PDB entry 3P3P | X-ray diffraction, 2.60 A resolution | chains A and B

[Chain A]
Name: Hypoxia-inducible factor 1-alpha inhibitor
Organism: Homo sapiens
Notes: EC 1.14.11.16
UniProtKB: Q9NWT6 (HIF1N_HUMAN); residues 1-349 here = UniProt positions 1-349
Amino-acid sequence (349 residues; each row starts with the number of its first residue):
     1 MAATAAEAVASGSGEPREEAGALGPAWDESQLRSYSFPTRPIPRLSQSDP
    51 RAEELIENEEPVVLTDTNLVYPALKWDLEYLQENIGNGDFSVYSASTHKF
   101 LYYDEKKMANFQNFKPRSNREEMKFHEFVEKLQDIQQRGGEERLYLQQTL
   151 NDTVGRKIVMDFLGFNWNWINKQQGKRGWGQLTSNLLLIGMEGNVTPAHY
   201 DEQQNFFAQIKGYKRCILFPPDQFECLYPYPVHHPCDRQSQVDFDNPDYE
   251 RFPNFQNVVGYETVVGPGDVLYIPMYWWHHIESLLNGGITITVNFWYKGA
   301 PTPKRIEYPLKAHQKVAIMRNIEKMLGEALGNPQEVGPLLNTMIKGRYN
Not modelled in the structure: 1-8
Bound ions: Fe2+: His199, Asp201, His279 (together with 2-oxoglutaric acid)
Ligand contacts: 2-oxoglutaric acid (AKG): Tyr145, Leu188, Thr196, His199, Asp201, Asn205, Phe207, Lys214, His279, Ile281, Asn294, Trp296
Curated features (UniProtKB/Swiss-Prot):
  - binding site (2-oxoglutarate): Tyr145, Thr196, Asn205, Lys214, Asn294
  - binding site (substrate): Asp152, Gln181 to Thr183, Asp201 to Gln203, Arg238, Gln239, Ala300, Asn321
  - binding site (Fe cation): His199, Asp201, His279
  - site: Leu340 (Important for dimer formation)
  - modified residue: Ala2 (N-acetylalanine)
  - mutagenesis: His199 (H199A: Prevents suppression of HIF CAD activity. Strongly stimulates 2-oxoglutarate turnover. No stimulation of 2-oxoglutarate turnover; when associated with R-340), Asp201 (D201A: Prevents suppression of HIF CAD activity; D201E: Loss of HIF1A Asn hydroxylation activity. Slightly stimulates 2-oxoglutarate turnover; D201G: No impact on HIF1A Asn hydroxylation activity ...), Gln239 (Q239H: No effect on Asp hydroxylation ability), Trp296 (W296R: Loss of HIF1A Asn hydroxylation activity and slight stimulation of 2-oxoglutarate turnover; when associated with G-201), Leu340 (L340R: Impairs dimer formation, leading to loss of HIF1A Asn hydroxylation activity. No stimulation of 2-oxoglutarate turnover; when associated with A-201), Ile344 (I344R: No effect on dimer formation and HIF1A Asn hydroxylation activity)

[Chain B]
Name: Notch 1 protein
UniProtKB: Q8K428 (Q8K428_MOUSE); residues 197-214 here correspond to UniProt positions 1999-2016 (UniProt number = residue number + 1802)
Amino-acid sequence (18 residues; each row starts with the number of its first residue):
   197 GMLEDLINSHADVNAVDD
Not modelled in the structure: 197-198, 212-214

[Chain A / chain B interface]
Residue-residue contacts (25):
  Tyr102(A) - Asn210(B)
  His199(A) - Asn210(B)
  Asp201(A) - Asp208(B)
  Asp201(A) - Val209(B)
  Asp201(A) - Asn210(B)  hydrogen bond (side chain-backbone)
  Glu202(A) - Ser205(B)
  Glu202(A) - His206(B)  hydrogen bond (side chain-backbone)
  Glu202(A) - Asp208(B)  hydrogen bond (backbone-backbone)
  Gln203(A) - Ala207(B)
  Gln203(A) - Val209(B)
  Arg238(A) - Asp208(B)
  Arg238(A) - Val209(B)  hydrogen bond (side chain-backbone)
  Arg238(A) - Asn210(B)  hydrogen bond
  Gln239(A) - Asn210(B)  hydrogen bond
  Tyr276(A) - Ser205(B)
  Trp296(A) - Val209(B)  hydrophobic
  Thr302(A) - Ile203(B)
  Tyr308(A) - Glu200(B)
  Gln314(A) - Ile203(B)
  Ala317(A) - Leu202(B)
  Ala317(A) - Ile203(B)
  Ile318(A) - Leu202(B)
  Ile318(A) - Ile203(B)  hydrophobic
  Asn321(A) - Leu202(B)  hydrogen bond (side chain-backbone)
  Asn321(A) - Asn204(B)  hydrogen bond (side chain-backbone)
Other interface residues (no listed pair), chain A (21 interface residues in all): Gln147, Leu186, Ile306, Ile322, Lys324, Met325
Other interface residues (no listed pair), chain B (11 interface residues in all): Ala211

[Summary]
21 residues of chain A face 11 of chain B across their interface; the contacts include 8 hydrogen bonds. Polar
pairs include Asp201(A)-Asn210(B), Glu202(A)-His206(B) and Arg238(A)-Val209(B). Bound to chain A:
2-oxoglutaric acid.
Chain A is Hypoxia-inducible factor 1-alpha inhibitor (Homo sapiens) and chain B is Notch 1 protein; the
structure, Factor inhibiting HIF-1 Alpha in complex with Notch 1 fragment mouse notch (1997-2016) peptide, was
determined by X-ray diffraction, deposited together with 3P3N.
